Entry 6YYS (electron microscopy, 3.08 A resolution); this record covers chains C and D of the 6 polymer chains in the assembly.

# Chain C
Molecule: DNA-directed RNA polymerase subunit beta
Source organism: Mycolicibacterium smegmatis MC2 155
Notes: EC 2.7.7.6
UniProt: P60281 (RPOB_MYCS2); numbering as in UniProt (aligned over 1-1169)
Amino-acid sequence (1169 residues; each row starts with the number of its first residue):
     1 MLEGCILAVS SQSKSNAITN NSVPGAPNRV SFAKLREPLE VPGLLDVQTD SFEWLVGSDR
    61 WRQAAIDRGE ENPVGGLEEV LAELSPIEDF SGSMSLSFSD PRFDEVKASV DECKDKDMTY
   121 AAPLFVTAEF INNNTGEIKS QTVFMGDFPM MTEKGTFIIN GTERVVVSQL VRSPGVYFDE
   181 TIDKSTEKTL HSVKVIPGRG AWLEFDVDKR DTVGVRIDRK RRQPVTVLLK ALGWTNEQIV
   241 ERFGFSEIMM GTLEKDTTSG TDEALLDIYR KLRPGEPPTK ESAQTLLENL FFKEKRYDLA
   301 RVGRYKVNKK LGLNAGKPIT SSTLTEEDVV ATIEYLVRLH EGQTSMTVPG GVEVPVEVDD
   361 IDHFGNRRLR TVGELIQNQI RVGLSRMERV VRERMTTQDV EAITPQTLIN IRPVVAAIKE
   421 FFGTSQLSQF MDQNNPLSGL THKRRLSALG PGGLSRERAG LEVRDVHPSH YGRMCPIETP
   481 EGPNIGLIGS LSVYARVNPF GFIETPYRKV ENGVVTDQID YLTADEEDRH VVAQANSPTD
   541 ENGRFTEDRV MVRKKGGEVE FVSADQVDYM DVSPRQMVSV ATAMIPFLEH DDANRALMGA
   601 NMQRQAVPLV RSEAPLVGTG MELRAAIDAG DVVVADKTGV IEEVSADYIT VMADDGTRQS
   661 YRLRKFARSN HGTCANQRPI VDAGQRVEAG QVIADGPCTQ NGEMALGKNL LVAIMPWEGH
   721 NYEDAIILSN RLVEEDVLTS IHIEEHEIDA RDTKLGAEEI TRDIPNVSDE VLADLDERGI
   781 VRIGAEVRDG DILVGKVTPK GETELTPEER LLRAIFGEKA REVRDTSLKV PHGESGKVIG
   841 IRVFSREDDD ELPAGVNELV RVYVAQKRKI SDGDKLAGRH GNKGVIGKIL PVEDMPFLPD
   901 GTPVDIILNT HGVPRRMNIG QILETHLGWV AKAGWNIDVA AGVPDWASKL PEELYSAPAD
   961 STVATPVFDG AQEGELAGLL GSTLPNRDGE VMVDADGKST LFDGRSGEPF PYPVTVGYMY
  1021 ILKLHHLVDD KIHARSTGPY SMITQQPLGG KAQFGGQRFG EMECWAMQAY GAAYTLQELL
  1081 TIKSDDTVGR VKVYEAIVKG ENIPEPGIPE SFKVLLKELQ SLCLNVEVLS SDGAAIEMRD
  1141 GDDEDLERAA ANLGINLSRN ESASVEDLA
Not modelled in the structure: 1-20, 801-821, 1131-1169
UniProt features mapped onto this chain:
  - mutagenesis: Gln429 (Q429K/L: Rifampicin (Rif) resistant), Asp432 (D432V: Rifampicin (Rif) resistant; D432Y: Rifampicin (Rif) resistant; RbpA no longer rescues transcription in the presence of Rif. Decreased affinity for Rif, no change in affinity for RbpA), His442 (H442D/L/P/R/Y: Rifampicin (Rif) resistant), Arg445 (R445L/P: Rifampicin (Rif) resistant), Ser447 (S447L/P/W: Rifampicin (Rif) resistant; RbpA no longer rescues transcription in the presence of Rif, decreased affinity for Rif, no change in affinity for RbpA; tested in the Leu mutation), Leu449 (L449P: Rifampicin (Rif) resistant)

# Chain D
Molecule: DNA-directed RNA polymerase subunit beta'
Source organism: Mycolicibacterium smegmatis MC2 155
Notes: EC 2.7.7.6
UniProt: A0QS66 (RPOC_MYCS2); residue numbers follow UniProt; this construct covers 1-1317
Amino-acid sequence (1317 residues; numbered 1 to 1317; the number before each row is that of its first residue):
     1 MLDVNFFDEL RIGLATADDI RNWSYGEVKK PETINYRTLK PEKDGLFCEK IFGPTRDWEC
    61 YCGKYKRVRF KGIICERCGV EVTRAKVRRE RMGHIELAAP VTHIWYFKGV PSRLGYLLDL
   121 APKDLEKIIY FAAYVITSVD DEMRHNELST LEAEMAVEKK AVEDQRDADL EARAQKLEAD
   181 LAELEAEGAK SDVRRKVRDS GEREMRQLRD RAQRELDRLD EIWNTFTKLA PKQLIVDEVL
   241 YRELQDRYGE YFTGAMGAES IKKLIENFDI DAEAESLREV IRSGKGQKKL RALKRLKVVA
   301 AFQQSGNSPM GMVLDAVPVI PPELRPMVQL DGGRFATSDL NDLYRRVINR NNRLKRLIDL
   361 GAPEIIVNNE KRMLQESVDA LFDNGRRGRP VTGPGNRPLK SLSDLLKGKQ GRFRQNLLGK
   421 RVDYSGRSVI VVGPQLKLHQ CGLPKLMALE LFKPFVMKRL VDLNHAQNIK SAKRMVERQR
   481 PQVWDVLEEV IAEHPVLLNR APTLHRLGIQ AFEPQLVEGK AIQLHPLVCE AFNADFDGDQ
   541 MAVHLPLSAE AQAEARILML SSNNILSPAS GKPLAMPRLD MVTGLYYLTT LVEGATGEYQ
   601 AATKDAPEQG VYSSPAEAIM AMDRGALSVR AKIKVRLTEL RPPTDLEAQL FENGWKPGDA
   661 WTAETTLGRV MFNELLPKSY PFVNEQMHKK VQARIINDLA ERFPMIVVAQ TVDKLKDAGF
   721 YWATRSGVTV SMADVLVPPQ KQEILERHEA EADAIERKYQ RGALNHTERN ESLVKIWQDA
   781 TEEVGKALEE FYPADNPIIT IVKSGATGNL TQTRTLAGMK GLVTNPKGEF IPRPIKSSFR
   841 EGLTVLEYFI NTHGARKGLA DTALRTADSG YLTRRLVDVS QDVIVREHDC ETERGINVTL
   901 AERGPDGTLI RDAHVETSAF ARTLATDAVD ANGNVIIERG HDLGDPAIDA LLAAGITTVK
   961 VRSVLTCTSA TGVCAMCYGR SMATGKLVDI GEAVGIVAAQ SIGEPGTQLT MRTFHQGGVT
  1021 GGADIVGGLP RVQELFEARV PRNKAPIADV AGRVRLEESD KFFKITIVPD DGGEEVVYDK
  1081 LSKRQRLRVI THEDGTEGVL SDGDHVEVGD QLMEGAADPH EVLRVQGPRE VQIHLVKEVQ
  1141 EVYRAQGVSI HDKHIEVIVR QMLRRVTIID SGSTEFLPGS LTERAEFEAE NRRVVAEGGE
  1201 PAAGRPVLMG ITKASLATDS WLSAASFQET TRVLTDAAIN CRSDKLNGLK ENVIIGKLIP
  1261 AGTGISRYRN IQVQPTEEAR AAAYTIPSYE DQYYSPDFGQ ATGAAVPLDD YGYSDYR
Not modelled in the structure: 1-5, 1284-1317
Ion coordination: Zn2+ site 1: Cys60, Cys62, Cys75, Cys78; Mg2+: Asp535, Asp537, Asp539 (shared with 1 residue of chain H); Zn2+ site 2: Cys890, Cys967, Cys974, Cys977
UniProt features mapped onto this chain:
  - binding site (Zn(2+)): Cys60, Cys62, Cys75, Cys78, Cys890, Cys967, Cys974, Cys977
  - binding site (Mg(2+)): Asp535, Asp537, Asp539

# Chain C / chain D interface
Contacting residue pairs (267; chain C residue first):
  Ile182(C) with Gly1018(D)
  Glu187(C) with Thr1020(D), hydrogen bond
  Leu461(C) with Lys857(D); Ala860(D), hydrophobic
  Glu462(C) with Pro826(D); Lys857(D), salt bridge; His1015(D), salt bridge
  Arg464(C) with Arg856(D), hydrogen bond (backbone-side chain)
  Asp465(C) with Pro826(D); Arg856(D)
  Val466(C) with Pro826(D); Phe849(D), hydrophobic; His853(D); Arg856(D)
  His467(C) with Phe849(D)
  Pro468(C) with Phe849(D), hydrophobic
  Tyr471(C) with Val845(D)
  Cys475(C) with Arg856(D)
  Pro476(C) with Phe849(D), hydrophobic; Thr852(D); Arg856(D), hydrogen bond (backbone-side chain)
  Ile477(C) with Tyr848(D), hydrophobic
  Gly486(C) with Arg856(D)
  Gln534(C) with Thr844(D); Val845(D); Leu846(D)
  Met551(C) with Leu846(D), hydrophobic
  Arg553(C) with Leu846(D)
  Val559(C) with Arg833(D)
  Phe561(C) with Arg833(D)
  Met577(C) with Val845(D); Phe849(D), hydrophobic
  Leu588(C) with Tyr848(D), hydrogen bond (backbone-side chain)
  Glu589(C) with Phe839(D); Gly842(D); Leu843(D), hydrogen bond (backbone-backbone)
  His590(C) with Phe839(D); Arg840(D), hydrogen bond (side chain-backbone); Glu841(D); Gly842(D)
  Asp591(C) with Phe839(D); Tyr848(D), hydrogen bond (backbone-side chain)
  Asp592(C) with Lys820(D), salt bridge; Phe839(D); Tyr848(D), hydrogen bond (backbone-side chain); Asn851(D), hydrogen bond
  Ala593(C) with Ala855(D), hydrophobic
  Ala596(C) with Tyr848(D)
  Ile714(C) with Thr729(D), hydrogen bond (backbone-side chain); Val730(D)
  Pro716(C) with Ala723(D); Thr724(D), hydrogen bond (backbone-side chain); Val728(D)
  Trp717(C) with Thr724(D), hydrogen bond (backbone-side chain)
  Glu718(C) with Pro434(D); Tyr721(D); Thr724(D); Arg725(D), salt bridge
  Gly719(C) with Val432(D); Pro434(D); Phe720(D)
  His720(C) with Pro434(D); Gln435(D), hydrogen bond
  Tyr722(C) with Pro526(D), hydrogen bond (side chain-backbone); Phe536(D); Arg578(D); Leu579(D), hydrophobic; Asp580(D)
  Glu723(C) with Asp535(D); Phe536(D), hydrogen bond (backbone-backbone); Arg578(D), salt bridge; Leu579(D)
  Asp724(C) with Phe536(D)
  Ala725(C) with Phe536(D), hydrophobic
  Asp872(C) with Ala521(D)
  Lys875(C) with Asp537(D)
  Gly884(C) with Phe536(D)
  Val885(C) with Ile430(D); Phe536(D), hydrogen bond (backbone-backbone); Gly538(D)
  Ile886(C) with Val431(D)
  Asn909(C) with Asp580(D), hydrogen bond
  Thr910(C) with Val728(D), hydrogen bond (side chain-backbone); Thr729(D); Val730(D); Ile801(D)
  His911(C) with Leu579(D); Asp580(D), salt bridge; Thr583(D); Ile801(D)
  Arg915(C) with Gln812(D)
  Met917(C) with Thr815(D); Leu816(D), hydrophobic; Phe839(D), hydrophobic
  Ile919(C) with Leu816(D), hydrophobic; Phe839(D)
  Ile922(C) with Val730(D), hydrophobic; Ser731(D)
  Leu923(C) with Met732(D), hydrophobic
  His926(C) with Met732(D)
  Phe968(C) with Leu843(D); Thr844(D); Val845(D), hydrophobic
  Glu973(C) with Met732(D); Arg840(D); Glu841(D)
  Asp996(C) with Ser731(D)
  Lys998(C) with Thr729(D); Ser731(D); Asp734(D), salt bridge
  Asp1003(C) with Arg725(D), salt bridge
  Phe1010(C) with Thr724(D)
  Tyr1012(C) with Tyr587(D), hydrogen bond; Arg630(D); Ser726(D); Gly727(D)
  Thr1015(C) with Thr729(D); Val730(D), hydrogen bond (side chain-backbone); Ser731(D)
  Val1028(C) with Val429(D), hydrophobic; Lys520(D)
  Asp1029(C) with Lys520(D), salt bridge
  Lys1031(C) with Arg427(D); Gln540(D)
  Ile1032(C) with Arg427(D); Ser428(D); Met447(D), hydrophobic; Lys520(D)
  His1033(C) with Gly426(D); Arg427(D), hydrogen bond (backbone-backbone); Met447(D)
  Ala1034(C) with Ser425(D); Gly426(D); Met447(D); Leu451(D), hydrophobic
  Arg1035(C) with Asp423(D), salt bridge; Tyr424(D), hydrogen bond (backbone-backbone); Ser425(D), hydrogen bond (backbone-backbone); Glu450(D)
  Ser1036(C) with Asp423(D); Tyr424(D); Glu450(D), hydrogen bond (side chain-backbone); Lys453(D)
  Tyr1040(C) with Asp423(D), hydrogen bond
  Gln1046(C) with Gly419(D); Lys420(D); Arg421(D)
  Pro1047(C) with Arg421(D); Asp423(D)
  Leu1048(C) with Arg421(D)
  Gly1049(C) with Arg421(D)
  Gly1050(C) with Arg421(D)
  Gly1056(C) with Arg421(D), hydrogen bond (backbone-side chain); Val422(D); Ser425(D)
  Gln1057(C) with Arg421(D); Val422(D), hydrogen bond (backbone-backbone); Ser425(D), hydrogen bond (backbone-side chain); Gly426(D); Arg427(D), hydrogen bond
  Arg1058(C) with Gly419(D); Lys420(D); Arg421(D)
  Phe1059(C) with Gly419(D); Lys420(D), hydrogen bond (backbone-backbone); Val422(D), hydrophobic
  Gly1060(C) with Gly419(D)
  Met1062(C) with Thr503(D)
  Glu1063(C) with Asn499(D); Thr503(D), hydrogen bond; Ile509(D)
  Trp1065(C) with Val877(D); Ile996(D); Gln1000(D)
  Ala1066(C) with Thr503(D); His505(D); Arg506(D); Ile509(D), hydrophobic; Gln1000(D)
  Met1067(C) with Leu497(D), hydrophobic; Met559(D), hydrophobic
  Gln1068(C) with Ala993(D); Ile996(D); Ile1259(D)
  Ala1069(C) with Arg506(D), hydrogen bond (backbone-side chain); Val997(D), hydrophobic; Gln1000(D)
  Tyr1070(C) with Arg506(D), hydrogen bond (side chain-backbone); Leu507(D); Ile509(D), hydrogen bond (side chain-backbone); Leu558(D); Met559(D), hydrophobic; Asn564(D)
  Gly1071(C) with Gly1262(D); Thr1263(D), hydrogen bond (backbone-side chain)
  Ala1072(C) with Glu554(D); Met559(D), hydrophobic
  Ala1073(C) with Glu554(D), hydrogen bond (backbone-side chain); Leu1258(D), hydrophobic; Ile1259(D), hydrophobic
  Tyr1074(C) with Glu550(D); Glu554(D), hydrogen bond (backbone-side chain); Leu1258(D); Thr1263(D)
  Thr1075(C) with Ala551(D); Glu554(D), hydrogen bond (backbone-side chain)
  Gln1077(C) with Leu1258(D)
  Glu1078(C) with Pro546(D); Leu547(D), hydrogen bond (side chain-backbone); Ser548(D), hydrogen bond (side chain-backbone)
  Leu1079(C) with Val422(D)
  Leu1080(C) with Lys420(D), hydrogen bond (backbone-side chain)
  Lys1083(C) with Asp423(D); Leu545(D), hydrogen bond (side chain-backbone)
  Ser1084(C) with Lys420(D), hydrogen bond (side chain-backbone); Arg421(D); Val422(D)
  Asp1085(C) with Lys420(D), salt bridge
  Tyr1094(C) with Met457(D); Ile469(D)
  Ile1097(C) with Pro454(D), hydrophobic; Phe455(D), hydrophobic; Lys458(D)
  Val1098(C) with Lys458(D)
  Gly1100(C) with Lys458(D)
  Ile1103(C) with Leu547(D)
  Pro1106(C) with Phe6(D)
  Gly1107(C) with Phe6(D)
  Pro1109(C) with Phe7(D); Ile1255(D); Gly1256(D); Lys1257(D)
  Glu1110(C) with Ile1255(D)
  Ser1111(C) with Arg412(D), hydrogen bond (backbone-side chain); Ile1254(D), hydrogen bond (side chain-backbone); Ile1255(D), hydrogen bond (side chain-backbone); Gly1256(D)
  Phe1112(C) with Ile1255(D)
  Val1114(C) with Arg412(D)
  Leu1115(C) with Phe413(D), hydrophobic
  Lys1117(C) with Met92(D)
  Glu1118(C) with Leu405(D)
  Gln1120(C) with Trp23(D); Met92(D)
  Ser1121(C) with Pro318(D); Val319(D); Ile320(D)
  Leu1122(C) with Trp105(D), hydrophobic; Phe382(D), hydrophobic; Ser403(D)
  Cys1123(C) with Ala15(D), hydrogen bond (backbone-backbone); Ile20(D), hydrophobic; Leu314(D), hydrophobic; Pro318(D)
  Leu1124(C) with Gly13(D); Leu1234(D), hydrophobic; Ala1238(D), hydrophobic
  Asn1125(C) with Arg11(D); Ile12(D); Gly13(D), hydrogen bond (backbone-backbone); Leu14(D)
  Val1126(C) with Arg11(D)
  Glu1127(C) with Arg11(D), salt bridge
  Leu1129(C) with Phe7(D); Glu9(D); Arg11(D)
  Ser1130(C) with Phe6(D)
Interface residues without a listed pair, chain C (147 interface residues in all): Gly460, His470, Ile485, Asn536, Glu560, Pro574, Met715, Asn721, Arg788, Gly873, Lys883, Gly887, Val913, Pro914, Gln972, Leu976, Pro1011, Pro1013, Val1014, Thr1037, Phe1054, Glu1061, Val1093, Leu1119
Interface residues without a listed pair, chain D (162 interface residues in all): Leu10, Glu90, Leu324, Leu406, Asn416, Leu418, Pro444, Lys473, Gln479, Ala501, Pro502, Leu504, Gln510, His544, Met581, Ala733, Ala806, Thr807, Leu859, Leu864, Thr873, Arg874, Gln881, Phe1014, Gln1016, Leu1249, Val1253, Ala1261, Gly1264, Arg1269

# Summary
147 residues of chain C and 162 residues of chain D are in contact, with 48 hydrogen bonds and 12 salt
bridges. Polar pairs include Glu462(C)-Lys857(D), Glu462(C)-His1015(D) and Asp592(C)-Lys820(D).
Here chain C is DNA-directed RNA polymerase subunit beta and chain D is DNA-directed RNA polymerase subunit
beta', both from Mycolicibacterium smegmatis MC2 155. Entry 6YYS (Structure of Mycobacterium smegmatis HelD
protein in complex with RNA polymerase core - State II, primary ...) was determined by electron microscopy,
deposited together with 6YXU and 6VSX.
